6UZS - chains A and C of the 3 polymer chains in the assembly; structure by X-ray diffraction, 1.90 A resolution.

Chain A:
Name: MHC class I antigen
Source organism: Homo sapiens
Reference sequence: A0MSS3 (A0MSS3_HUMAN); residues 1-276 here correspond to UniProt positions 15-290 (UniProt number = residue number + 14)
Chain sequence (276 residues; each row starts with the number of its first residue):
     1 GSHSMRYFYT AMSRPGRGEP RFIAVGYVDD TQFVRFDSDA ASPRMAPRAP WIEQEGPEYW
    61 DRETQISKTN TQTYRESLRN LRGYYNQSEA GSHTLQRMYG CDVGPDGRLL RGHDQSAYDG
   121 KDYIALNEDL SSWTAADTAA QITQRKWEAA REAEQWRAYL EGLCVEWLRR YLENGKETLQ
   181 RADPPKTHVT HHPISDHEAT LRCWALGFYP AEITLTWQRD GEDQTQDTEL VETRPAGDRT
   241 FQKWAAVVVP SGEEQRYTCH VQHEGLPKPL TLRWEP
Disulfides: C101-C164, C203-C259
Ion coordination: Na+ near E264 (its only coordinating residue here)

Chain C:
Name: Synthetic peptide HIS-LEU-ALA-SER-SER-GLY-HIS-SER-TYR
Chain sequence (9 residues; each row starts with the number of its first residue):
     1 HLASSGHSY

Chain A / chain C interface:
Contacting residue pairs (46):
  M5(A) with H1(C)
  Y7(A) with H1(C), hydrogen bond (side chain-backbone); L2(C), hydrophobic
  Y9(A) with L2(C)
  M45(A) with L2(C), hydrophobic
  R62(A) with H1(C), hydrogen bond; L2(C), hydrogen bond (side chain-backbone); S4(C)
  E63(A) with H1(C); L2(C), hydrogen bond (side chain-backbone)
  I66(A) with L2(C), hydrophobic; A3(C); S5(C), hydrogen bond (backbone-side chain)
  S67(A) with L2(C)
  T69(A) with S5(C)
  N70(A) with S5(C), hydrogen bond
  T73(A) with G6(C); S8(C)
  Y74(A) with Y9(C), hydrophobic
  E76(A) with S8(C), hydrogen bond
  S77(A) with S8(C); Y9(C), hydrogen bond (side chain-backbone)
  N80(A) with S8(C); Y9(C), hydrogen bond (side chain-backbone)
  Y84(A) with Y9(C), hydrogen bond (side chain-backbone)
  L95(A) with Y9(C), hydrophobic
  R97(A) with Y9(C), hydrogen bond
  Y99(A) with L2(C); A3(C), hydrogen bond (side chain-backbone)
  S116(A) with Y9(C), hydrogen bond
  Y123(A) with Y9(C), hydrophobic
  T143(A) with Y9(C), hydrogen bond (side chain-backbone)
  K146(A) with H7(C); Y9(C), hydrogen bond (side chain-backbone)
  W147(A) with H7(C), hydrogen bond (side chain-backbone); S8(C), hydrogen bond (side chain-backbone); Y9(C), hydrophobic
  E152(A) with G6(C); H7(C), hydrogen bond (side chain-backbone)
  W156(A) with A3(C), hydrophobic
  Y159(A) with H1(C), hydrogen bond (side chain-backbone); L2(C); A3(C)
  L163(A) with H1(C)
  W167(A) with H1(C)
  Y171(A) with H1(C), hydrogen bond (side chain-backbone)
Other interface residues (no listed pair), chain A (32 interface residues in all): Y59, A150

Overview:
The interface between chain A and chain C involves 32 residues on one side and 9 on the other; the contacts
include 20 hydrogen bonds. Polar contacts include Y7(A)-H1(C), R62(A)-H1(C) and R62(A)-L2(C).
Chain A is MHC class I antigen (Homo sapiens) and chain C is Synthetic peptide
HIS-LEU-ALA-SER-SER-GLY-HIS-SER-TYR; the structure, HLA-B*15:01 complexed with a synthetic peptide, was
determined by X-ray diffraction.
